2VPZ - chains E and F of the 6 polymer chains in the assembly; structure by X-ray diffraction, 2.40 A resolution.

== Chain E ==
Name: Thiosulfate reductase
Source organism: Thermus thermophilus
UniProt: Q72LA4 (Q72LA4_THET2); residue numbers follow UniProt; this construct covers 1-765
Sequence (765 residues; numbered 1 to 765; the number before each row is that of its first residue):
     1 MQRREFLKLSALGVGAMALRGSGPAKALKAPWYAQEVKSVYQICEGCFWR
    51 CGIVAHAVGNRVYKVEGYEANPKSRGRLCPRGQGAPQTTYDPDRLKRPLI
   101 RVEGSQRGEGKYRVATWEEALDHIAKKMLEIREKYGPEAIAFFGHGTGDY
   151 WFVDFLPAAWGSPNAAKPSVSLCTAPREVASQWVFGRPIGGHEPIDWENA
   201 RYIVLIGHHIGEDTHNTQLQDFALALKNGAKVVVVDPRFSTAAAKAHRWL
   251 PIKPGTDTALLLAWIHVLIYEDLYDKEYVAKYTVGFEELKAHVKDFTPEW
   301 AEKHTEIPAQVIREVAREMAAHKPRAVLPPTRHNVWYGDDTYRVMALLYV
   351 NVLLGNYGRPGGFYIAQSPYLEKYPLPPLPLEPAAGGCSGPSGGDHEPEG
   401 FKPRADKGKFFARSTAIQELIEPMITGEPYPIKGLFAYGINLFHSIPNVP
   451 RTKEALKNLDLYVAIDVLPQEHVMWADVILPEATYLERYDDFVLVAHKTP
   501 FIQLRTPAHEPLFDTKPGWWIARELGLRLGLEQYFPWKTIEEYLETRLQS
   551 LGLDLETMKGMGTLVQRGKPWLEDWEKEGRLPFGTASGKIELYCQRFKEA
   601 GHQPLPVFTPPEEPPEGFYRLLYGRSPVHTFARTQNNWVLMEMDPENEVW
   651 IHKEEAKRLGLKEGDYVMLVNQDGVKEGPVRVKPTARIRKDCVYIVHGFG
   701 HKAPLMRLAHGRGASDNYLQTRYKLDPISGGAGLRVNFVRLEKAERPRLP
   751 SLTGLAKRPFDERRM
Disordered / not traced: 1-29, 765
Bound ions: 4Fe-4S cluster Fe: C44, C47, C51, C79; Mo ion: C173 (together with molybdopterin guanosine dinucleotide)
Residues lining bound ligands:
  - molybdopterin guanosine dinucleotide (MGD; 2-amino-5,6-dimercapto-7-methyl-3,7,8a,9-tetrahydro-8-oxa-1,3,9,10-tetraaza-anthracen-4-one guanosine dinucleotide), molecule 1: E45, F48, H145, P168, S169, L172, C173, H333, Y438, G439, I440, N441, H444, S445, I465, D466, V467, Q470, H472, E482, R488, Y623, R625, T630, F631, A632, R633, H697, D716, N717, Q720, L734
  - molybdopterin guanosine dinucleotide (MGD), molecule 2: F48, R81, C173, I206, G207, H208, H209, E212, D213, T214, H215, V235, D236, P237, R238, S240, I252, P254, G255, D257, T331, R332, H333, W336, Y337, L622, Y623, R625, S626, P627, H629, T630, F631, Y694, R735
  - 4Fe-4S cluster (SF4): C44, G46, C47, W49, R50, C51, L78, C79, R81, G82, T214, H215, N216, T630

== Chain F ==
Name: Nrfc protein
Source organism: Thermus thermophilus
UniProt: Q72LA5 (Q72LA5_THET2); residue numbers follow UniProt; this construct covers 1-195
Sequence (195 residues; numbered 1 to 195; the number before each row is that of its first residue):
     1 MPRYAMAIDLSLCVGCAACAVACKMENEVPPGVFNLWIREREVGEYPNLV
    51 VEFRPEQCLHCENPPCVPVCPTGASYQTKDGLVLVDPKKCIACGACIAAC
   101 PYDARYLHPAGYVSKCTFCAHRLEKGKVPACVETCPTYCRTFGDLEDPES
   151 PVAKALKAAERVDVLRPEQGTRPKLFYLNAPSKKGLTRESEVHHG
Disordered / not traced: 195
Bound ions: 4Fe-4S cluster Fe site 1: C13, C16, C19, C135; 4Fe-4S cluster Fe site 2: C23, C116, C119, C131; 4Fe-4S cluster Fe site 3: C58, C61, C66, C100; 4Fe-4S cluster Fe site 4: C70, C90, C93, C96
Residues lining bound ligands:
  - 4Fe-4S cluster (SF4), molecule 1: M6, C23, N27, N35, L36, Q57, C116, T117, F118, C119, P129, A130, C131
  - 4Fe-4S cluster (SF4), molecule 2: I8, C13, V14, G15, C16, A17, A18, C19, I38, P55, C135, P136, T137, C139, R140
  - 4Fe-4S cluster (SF4), molecule 3: C58, L59, H60, C61, P64, P65, C66, V83, C100, P101, Y102, A104, R105, K115
  - 4Fe-4S cluster (SF4), molecule 4: C70, P71, T72, A74, S75, V85, K89, C90, I91, A92, C93, G94, A95, C96, R105, V113

== Chain E / chain F interface ==
Contacting residue pairs (77):
  P31(E) - E28(F)
  W32(E) - M25(F)
  W32(E) - E26(F)  hydrogen bond (side chain-backbone)
  W32(E) - E28(F)  hydrogen bond (backbone-side chain)
  Y33(E) - E26(F)
  Y33(E) - H121(F)  hydrogen bond
  Y63(E) - M25(F)
  Y63(E) - E28(F)
  K64(E) - A22(F)
  K64(E) - M25(F)
  K64(E) - E26(F)  salt bridge
  E66(E) - R122(F)  salt bridge
  E66(E) - E133(F)
  R75(E) - Y138(F)
  G76(E) - E133(F)
  R77(E) - V132(F)  hydrogen bond (side chain-backbone)
  R77(E) - E133(F)
  R77(E) - T134(F)
  R77(E) - C135(F)  hydrogen bond (side chain-backbone)
  R77(E) - Y138(F)
  L78(E) - A18(F)
  L78(E) - T134(F)  hydrogen bond (backbone-side chain)
  L78(E) - P136(F)
  C79(E) - A18(F)
  P80(E) - A17(F)
  P80(E) - A18(F)
  P80(E) - V21(F)
  Q83(E) - V21(F)
  Q83(E) - A22(F)
  Q83(E) - M25(F)
  Q83(E) - T134(F)  hydrogen bond
  G84(E) - V21(F)
  T214(E) - C16(F)
  L219(E) - V14(F)  hydrophobic
  L219(E) - T137(F)
  Q220(E) - P136(F)
  Q220(E) - Y138(F)
  A223(E) - L12(F)
  A223(E) - T137(F)
  K227(E) - L12(F)
  F239(E) - L49(F)
  F239(E) - V51(F)  hydrophobic
  T241(E) - V14(F)
  T241(E) - F53(F)
  A244(E) - V51(F)  hydrophobic
  A244(E) - F53(F)  hydrophobic
  K245(E) - L10(F)
  K245(E) - S11(F)  hydrogen bond (side chain-backbone)
  K245(E) - C13(F)  hydrogen bond (side chain-backbone)
  K245(E) - V14(F)
  K245(E) - F53(F)
  W249(E) - Y46(F)  hydrophobic
  W249(E) - L49(F)  hydrophobic
  P251(E) - Y46(F)  hydrophobic
  P627(E) - C16(F)  hydrophobic
  V628(E) - A17(F)  hydrophobic
  W638(E) - K24(F)
  W638(E) - P31(F)
  V639(E) - V21(F)  hydrophobic
  V639(E) - M25(F)  hydrophobic
  E642(E) - K24(F)  salt bridge
  E642(E) - P31(F)
  E642(E) - G32(F)  hydrogen bond (side chain-backbone)
  E642(E) - F34(F)
  M643(E) - A20(F)
  M643(E) - V21(F)
  M643(E) - F34(F)  hydrophobic
  T685(E) - E42(F)
  A686(E) - E42(F)  hydrogen bond (backbone-side chain)
  A686(E) - L49(F)
  R687(E) - E40(F)  salt bridge
  R687(E) - E42(F)
  R687(E) - V51(F)
  T753(E) - P31(F)
  T753(E) - G32(F)
  A756(E) - P31(F)  hydrophobic
  K757(E) - P31(F)
Interface residues without a listed pair, chain E (44 interface residues in all): A30, G211, N216, L226, L640, K653, K683
Interface residues without a listed pair, chain F (38 interface residues in all): D9, G15, V29, P30, V33

== Overview ==
44 residues of chain E face 38 of chain F across their interface; the contacts include 11 hydrogen bonds and 4
salt bridges. Polar pairs include K64(E)-E26(F), E66(E)-R122(F) and E642(E)-K24(F). Bound to chain E: 4Fe-4S
cluster and molybdopterin guanosine dinucleotide.
Chain E is Thiosulfate reductase and chain F is Nrfc protein, both from Thermus thermophilus; the structure,
Polysulfide reductase native structure, was determined by X-ray diffraction together with 2VPW, 2VPX and 2VPY
from the same study.
